6YDD - chain A; structure by X-ray diffraction, 2.80 A resolution.

== Chain A ==
Molecule: LPMO lytic polysaccharide monooxygenase
Organism: Collariella virescens
UniProt: A0A223GEC9 (A0A223GEC9_9PEZI); residues 2-252 here correspond to UniProt positions 24-274 (UniProt number = residue number + 22)
Sequence (252 residues; row label = number of the first residue in the row):
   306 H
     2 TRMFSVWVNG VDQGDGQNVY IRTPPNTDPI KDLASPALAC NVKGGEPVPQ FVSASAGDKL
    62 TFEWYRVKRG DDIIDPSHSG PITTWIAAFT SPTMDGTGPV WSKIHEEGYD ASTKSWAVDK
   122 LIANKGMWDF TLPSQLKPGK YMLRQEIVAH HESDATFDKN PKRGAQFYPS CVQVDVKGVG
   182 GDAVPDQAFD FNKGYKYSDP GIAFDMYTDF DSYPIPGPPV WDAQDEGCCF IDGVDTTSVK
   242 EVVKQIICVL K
Disordered / not traced: 225-252
Modified / non-standard residues: H306 (4-methyl-histidine; HIC)
Disulfides: C41-C172
Covalent attachments: covalent link T2-H306
Ion coordination: Cu ion: H79, H306
Swiss-Prot annotation at these positions:
  - binding site (Cu(2+)): H79, Y169, H306
  - binding site ((1,4-beta-D-glucosyl)n): G45, D76, S78, D155
  - binding site (O2): H152

== Summary ==
H79 and H306 coordinate a Cu ion ion. Curated annotation (UniProt) lists 3 Cu2+-binding residues, 4
(1,4-beta-D-glucosyl)n-binding residues and O2-binding residue H152.
Chain A is LPMO lytic polysaccharide monooxygenase (Collariella virescens); the structure, X-ray structure of
LPMO, was determined by X-ray diffraction, deposited together with 6YDC, 6YDE, 6YDF and 6YDG.
